Entry 4IWX (X-ray diffraction, 2.85 A resolution); this record covers chain A.

Chain A:
Protein: Ribosomal protein S6 modification protein
From: Escherichia coli
Reference sequence: P0C0U4 (RIMK_ECOLI); residue numbers follow UniProt; this construct covers 1-300
Sequence (320 residues; each row starts with the number of its first residue; numbers below 1 keep their minus sign (Met-19 is residue -19)):
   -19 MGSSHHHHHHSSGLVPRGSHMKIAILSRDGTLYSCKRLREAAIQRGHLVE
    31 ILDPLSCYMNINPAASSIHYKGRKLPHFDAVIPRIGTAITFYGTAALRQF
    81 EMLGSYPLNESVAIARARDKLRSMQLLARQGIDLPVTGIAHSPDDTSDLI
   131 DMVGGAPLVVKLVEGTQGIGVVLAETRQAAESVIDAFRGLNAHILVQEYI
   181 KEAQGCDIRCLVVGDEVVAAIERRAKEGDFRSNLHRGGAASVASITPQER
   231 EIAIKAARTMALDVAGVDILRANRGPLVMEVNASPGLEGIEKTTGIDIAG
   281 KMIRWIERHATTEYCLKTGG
Not modelled in the structure: -19 to -2, 293-300
Sequence notes: expression tag (-19 to 0)
UniProt features mapped onto this chain:
  - binding site (ATP): Lys141, Glu178, Tyr179, Asp187, Arg211 to Asn213
  - binding site (Mg(2+)): Asp248, Glu260, Asn262
  - binding site (Mn(2+)): Asp248, Glu260, Asn262

Summary:
From UniProt: 7 ATP-binding residues, 3 Mg2+-binding residues and 3 Mn2+-binding residues.
Chain A is Ribosomal protein S6 modification protein (Escherichia coli); the structure, Rimk structure at
2.85A, was determined by X-ray diffraction (same publication as 4IWY).
